8PSO - chains B and C of the 6 polymer chains in the assembly; structure by electron microscopy, 2.40 A resolution.

[Chain B]
Protein: Putative PB1
Organism: Tilapia lake virus
Reference sequence: A0A1Y9SHW4 (A0A1Y9SHW4_9VIRU); residues 1-519 here = UniProt positions 1-519
Chain sequence (519 residues; row label = number of the first residue in the row):
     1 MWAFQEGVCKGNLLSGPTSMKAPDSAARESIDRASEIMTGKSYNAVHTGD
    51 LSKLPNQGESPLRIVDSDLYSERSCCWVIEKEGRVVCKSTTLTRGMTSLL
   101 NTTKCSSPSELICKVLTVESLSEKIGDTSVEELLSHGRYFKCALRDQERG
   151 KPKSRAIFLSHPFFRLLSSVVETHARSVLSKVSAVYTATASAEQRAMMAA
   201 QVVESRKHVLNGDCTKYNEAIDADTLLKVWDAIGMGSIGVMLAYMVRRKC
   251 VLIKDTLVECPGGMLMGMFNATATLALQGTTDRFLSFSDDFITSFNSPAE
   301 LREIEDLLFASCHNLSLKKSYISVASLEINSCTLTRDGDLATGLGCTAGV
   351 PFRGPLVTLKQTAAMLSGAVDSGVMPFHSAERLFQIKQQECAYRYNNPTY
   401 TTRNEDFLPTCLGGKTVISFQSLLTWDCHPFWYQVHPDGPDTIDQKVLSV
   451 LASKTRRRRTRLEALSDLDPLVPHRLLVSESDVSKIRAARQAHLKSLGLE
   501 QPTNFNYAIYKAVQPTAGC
Not modelled in the structure: 516-519
Metal / ion sites: Mg2+ site 1: D213, C214, D289 (shared with 1 residue of chain F); Mg2+ site 2: D213, D289 (shared with 1 residue of chain F)
Reported in the primary citation:
  - catalytic residues: D213, D289, D290
  - Mg2+ coordination: D213, D289, D290
  - binding site for the 1-nt DNA strand: K151, R155, M266
  - specificity-determining residues: N270 (proposed by the authors, not directly observed)
  - binding site for 5' vRNA end - vRNA loop: I157, R165
  - conformationally variable residues (side-chain flip): M266

[Chain C]
Protein: RNA-dependent RNA polymerase
Organism: Tilapia lake virus
Reference sequence: A0A7G3S745 (A0A7G3S745_9VIRU); residue numbers follow UniProt; this construct covers 1-457
Chain sequence (478 residues; numbered 1 to 478; the number before each row is that of its first residue):
     1 MSQFGKSFKGRTEVTITEYRSHTVKDVHRSLLTADKSLRKSFCFRNALNQ
    51 FLDKDLPLLPIRPKLESRVAVKKSKLRSQLSFRPGLTQEEAIDLYNKGYD
   101 GDSVSGALQDRVVNEPVAYSSADNDKFHRGLAALGYTLADRAFDTCESGF
   151 VRAIPTTPCGFICCGPGSFKDSLGFVIKIGEFWHMYDGFQHFVAVEDAKF
   201 LASKSPSFWLAKRLAKRLNLVPKEDPSVAAAECPCKKVWEASFARAPTAL
   251 DPFGGRAFCDQGWVYHRDVGYATANHISQETLFQQALSVRNLGPQGSANV
   301 SGSIHTALDRLRAAYSRGTPASRSILQGLANLITPVGENFECDLDKRKLN
   351 IKALRSPERYITIEGLVVNLDDVVRGFYLDKAKVTVLSRSKWMGYEDLPQ
   401 KPPNGTFYCRKRKAMLLISCSPGTYAKKRKVAVQEDRFKDMRVENFREVA
   451 ENMDLNQGSGSENLYFQGHHHHHHHHHH
Not modelled in the structure: 141-478
Construct notes: conflict K391 (Arg in A0A7G3S745); expression tag (458-478)

[Interface between chain B and chain C]
Pairs across the interface (180):
  T18(B) - L32(C)
  D66(B) - T17(C)
  Y70(B) - E18(C)
  Y70(B) - S21(C)
  R73(B) - R29(C)
  T93(B) - S21(C)
  T93(B) - H22(C)
  T97(B) - S7(C)
  T97(B) - F8(C)
  T97(B) - R11(C)
  T97(B) - E18(C)  hydrogen bond
  T97(B) - H22(C)  hydrogen bond
  L100(B) - R11(C)
  L100(B) - E18(C)
  N101(B) - S7(C)  hydrogen bond (side chain-backbone)
  N101(B) - F8(C)
  N101(B) - K9(C)
  N101(B) - R11(C)  hydrogen bond
  C105(B) - R11(C)  hydrogen bond (backbone-side chain)
  S106(B) - T15(C)
  E193(B) - P116(C)
  Q194(B) - S78(C)
  Q194(B) - N114(C)  hydrogen bond
  M197(B) - L76(C)  hydrophobic
  M197(B) - R77(C)
  D337(B) - K75(C)  hydrogen bond (backbone-side chain)
  D339(B) - K75(C)
  D339(B) - L76(C)
  R353(B) - S30(C)  hydrogen bond
  R353(B) - L31(C)  hydrogen bond (side chain-backbone)
  R353(B) - A34(C)
  G354(B) - L38(C)
  P355(B) - F44(C)  hydrophobic
  Q361(B) - S30(C)  hydrogen bond
  A364(B) - R129(C)
  S367(B) - G130(C)
  V370(B) - Y119(C)
  V370(B) - G130(C)
  D371(B) - E115(C)
  D371(B) - P116(C)
  D371(B) - V117(C)
  D371(B) - A118(C)  hydrogen bond (backbone-backbone)
  D371(B) - Y119(C)
  D371(B) - G130(C)  hydrogen bond (side chain-backbone)
  D371(B) - L131(C)  hydrogen bond (side chain-backbone)
  D371(B) - A132(C)  hydrogen bond (side chain-backbone)
  S372(B) - L76(C)
  S372(B) - A118(C)
  G373(B) - A118(C)
  F377(B) - G130(C)
  F377(B) - L134(C)  hydrophobic
  Y395(B) - D35(C)  hydrogen bond
  P398(B) - R45(C)
  T399(B) - R39(C)
  T399(B) - F42(C)
  Y400(B) - D35(C)
  Y400(B) - F44(C)
  Y400(B) - R45(C)
  T401(B) - R45(C)
  T401(B) - L48(C)
  T402(B) - R45(C)
  T402(B) - N49(C)
  R403(B) - N49(C)  hydrogen bond
  R403(B) - L52(C)
  R403(B) - D53(C)  salt bridge
  F407(B) - L56(C)  hydrophobic
  L412(B) - F44(C)  hydrophobic
  Q421(B) - L134(C)
  Q421(B) - Y136(C)
  L424(B) - L65(C)
  L424(B) - G130(C)
  L424(B) - L131(C)
  T425(B) - K64(C)
  T425(B) - L65(C)  hydrogen bond (backbone-backbone)
  T425(B) - L131(C)
  T425(B) - Y136(C)
  W426(B) - R62(C)
  D427(B) - K64(C)
  P430(B) - I61(C)  hydrophobic
  F431(B) - L48(C)  hydrophobic
  F431(B) - F51(C)  hydrophobic
  F431(B) - L52(C)  hydrophobic
  F431(B) - L56(C)
  Y433(B) - P60(C)
  Y433(B) - I61(C)
  Y433(B) - R62(C)  hydrogen bond (side chain-backbone)
  Q434(B) - F51(C)
  P437(B) - R129(C)
  D438(B) - R129(C)  salt bridge
  I443(B) - F44(C)  hydrophobic
  I443(B) - A47(C)  hydrophobic
  I443(B) - F51(C)  hydrophobic
  D444(B) - L38(C)
  D444(B) - F44(C)
  Q445(B) - H28(C)  hydrogen bond
  V447(B) - C43(C)  hydrophobic
  V447(B) - A47(C)  hydrophobic
  L448(B) - H28(C)
  L448(B) - S37(C)
  S449(B) - K25(C)
  S449(B) - D26(C)
  S449(B) - V27(C)
  S449(B) - H28(C)
  V450(B) - K25(C)
  S453(B) - V24(C)
  S453(B) - K25(C)
  R458(B) - V24(C)  hydrogen bond (side chain-backbone)
  T460(B) - H22(C)
  R461(B) - Q3(C)  hydrogen bond
  L462(B) - Q3(C)
  L462(B) - F4(C)
  L462(B) - S7(C)
  L462(B) - F8(C)  hydrophobic
  L462(B) - Y19(C)
  E463(B) - Y19(C)  hydrogen bond (backbone-side chain)
  A464(B) - T23(C)
  L465(B) - Y19(C)  hydrophobic
  L465(B) - R20(C)  hydrogen bond (backbone-side chain)
  S466(B) - D102(C)
  D467(B) - Y95(C)  hydrogen bond (backbone-side chain)
  D467(B) - Y99(C)
  D467(B) - G101(C)  hydrogen bond (side chain-backbone)
  D467(B) - D102(C)  hydrogen bond (backbone-side chain)
  L468(B) - I16(C)  hydrophobic
  L468(B) - Y95(C)
  L468(B) - G101(C)
  L468(B) - D102(C)  hydrogen bond (backbone-side chain)
  D469(B) - Y95(C)
  P470(B) - A91(C)
  P470(B) - Y95(C)  hydrophobic
  P470(B) - S105(C)
  P470(B) - L108(C)
  L471(B) - I92(C)  hydrophobic
  V472(B) - I16(C)  hydrophobic
  P473(B) - I16(C)
  H474(B) - T15(C)
  H474(B) - I16(C)  hydrogen bond (backbone-backbone)
  H474(B) - T17(C)  hydrogen bond (backbone-backbone)
  H474(B) - R20(C)  hydrogen bond
  R475(B) - T15(C)
  L476(B) - T15(C)
  L476(B) - I16(C)  hydrogen bond (backbone-backbone)
  L477(B) - E13(C)
  L477(B) - V14(C)
  V478(B) - F4(C)
  V478(B) - E13(C)
  V478(B) - V14(C)  hydrogen bond (backbone-backbone)
  V478(B) - I16(C)  hydrophobic
  S479(B) - F4(C)
  S479(B) - T12(C)
  S479(B) - E13(C)  hydrogen bond (backbone-side chain)
  E480(B) - S2(C)  hydrogen bond
  E480(B) - F4(C)
  V483(B) - Y19(C)
  R490(B) - Y95(C)  hydrogen bond (side chain-backbone)
  R490(B) - G98(C)
  R490(B) - Y99(C)  hydrogen bond (side chain-backbone)
  H493(B) - N96(C)  hydrogen bond (side chain-backbone)
  L497(B) - N96(C)
  L497(B) - K97(C)
  P502(B) - G98(C)
  P502(B) - D100(C)
  T503(B) - G98(C)  hydrogen bond (side chain-backbone)
  T503(B) - Y99(C)
  T503(B) - D100(C)  hydrogen bond (backbone-backbone)
  N504(B) - Y99(C)
  F505(B) - L94(C)  hydrophobic
  F505(B) - Y99(C)  hydrophobic
  F505(B) - S103(C)
  Y507(B) - P84(C)  hydrogen bond (side chain-backbone)
  Y507(B) - G85(C)
  Y507(B) - L86(C)  hydrophobic
  Y507(B) - A107(C)  hydrophobic
  I509(B) - P60(C)  hydrophobic
  Y510(B) - L86(C)  hydrophobic
  Y510(B) - E90(C)  hydrogen bond
  Y510(B) - L94(C)  hydrophobic
  A512(B) - R62(C)
  A512(B) - P63(C)
  V513(B) - R62(C)
Also at the interface, not in a pair above, chain B (109 interface residues in all): E72, K104, D146, Q147, T189, L334, G338, L340, F352, V357, E405, L408, H429, D441, K446, L451, L494, L499, A508, Q514
Also at the interface, not in a pair above, chain C (94 interface residues in all): G10, L58, L59, R68, K73, S74, Q88, V104, H128

[Overview]
Chain B and chain C form an interface of 109 and 94 residues respectively; the contacts include 41 hydrogen
bonds and 2 salt bridges. Among the polar pairs are R403(B)-D53(C), D438(B)-R129(C) and T97(B)-E18(C). From
the paper: catalytic residues D213(B), D289(B) and D290(B); a binding site for the 1-nt DNA strand at K151(B),
R155(B) and M266(B).
Chain B is Putative PB1 and chain C is RNA-dependent RNA polymerase, both from Tilapia lake virus; the
structure, Tilapia Lake Virus polymerase in vRNA initiation state (core only), was determined by electron
microscopy, deposited together with 8PSN, 8PSQ, 8PSS, 8PSU, 8PSX, 8PSZ and 6 further entries.
